PDB entry 9JN4 | X-ray diffraction, 1.81 A resolution | chains B and D

Chain B (and D):
Protein: FMN-binding protein
Organism: Kutzneria sp. 744
Notes: chain D of this document is another copy of the same molecule, construct and numbering; everything in this record applies to it too
Reference sequence: A8CF72 (A8CF72_KUTS7); numbering as in UniProt (aligned over 1-213)
Amino-acid sequence (218 residues; numbered -4 to 213; the number before each row is that of its first residue; numbers below 1 keep their minus sign (Ala-4 is residue -4)):
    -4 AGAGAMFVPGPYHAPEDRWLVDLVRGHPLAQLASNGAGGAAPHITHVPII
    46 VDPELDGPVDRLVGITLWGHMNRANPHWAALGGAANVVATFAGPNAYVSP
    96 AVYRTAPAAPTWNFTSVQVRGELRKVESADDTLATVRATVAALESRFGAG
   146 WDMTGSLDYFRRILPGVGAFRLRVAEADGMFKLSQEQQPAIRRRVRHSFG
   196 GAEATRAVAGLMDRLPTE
Not modelled in the structure: -4 to -2, 212-213 (chain D: -4 to -1, 212-213)
Sequence notes: expression tag (-4 to 0); engineered mutation Ala197 (Cys in A8CF72)
Ion coordination: heme Fe near His65 (its only coordinating residue here)
Residues lining bound ligands:
  - heme (HEM), molecule 1: Phe2, Tyr92, Ala104, Pro105, Thr106, Trp107, Phe109
  - heme (HEM), molecule 2: Leu24, Thr40, His41, Pro43, His65, Met66, Asn67, Asn70, Val131, Thr134, Val135, Leu138, Phe155, Ile158, Leu159, Gly161, Val162

Chain B / chain D interface:
Residue-residue contacts - 107 pairs, chain B then chain D:
  Phe2(B) - Asn67(D)
  Phe2(B) - Ala69(D)
  Phe2(B) - Asn70(D)
  Phe2(B) - Pro71(D)
  Pro23(B) - Trp107(D)  hydrophobic
  Leu24(B) - Trp107(D)
  Leu24(B) - Phe109(D)  hydrophobic
  Gln26(B) - Gln26(D)
  Gln26(B) - Thr85(D)
  Ala28(B) - Pro37(D)
  Ala28(B) - Ile39(D)  hydrophobic
  Ser29(B) - Pro37(D)
  Asn30(B) - Asn30(D)
  Asn30(B) - Gly31(D)  hydrogen bond (side chain-backbone)
  Asn30(B) - Gly34(D)
  Asn30(B) - Ala35(D)  hydrogen bond (side chain-backbone)
  Asn30(B) - Pro37(D)
  Gly31(B) - Asn30(D)  hydrogen bond (backbone-side chain)
  Gly34(B) - Asn30(D)
  Gly34(B) - Asn81(D)  hydrogen bond (backbone-side chain)
  Ala35(B) - Asn30(D)  hydrogen bond (backbone-side chain)
  Ala36(B) - Asn30(D)
  Ala36(B) - Asn81(D)
  Ala36(B) - Val82(D)
  Ala36(B) - Val83(D)
  Pro37(B) - Ala28(D)
  Pro37(B) - Ser29(D)
  Pro37(B) - Asn30(D)
  Pro37(B) - Pro37(D)  hydrophobic
  Pro37(B) - Val83(D)
  Pro37(B) - Arg115(D)  hydrogen bond (backbone-side chain)
  Ile39(B) - Ala28(D)  hydrophobic
  Ile39(B) - Val83(D)  hydrophobic
  Ile39(B) - Thr85(D)
  Ile39(B) - Gln113(D)  hydrogen bond (backbone-side chain)
  Ile39(B) - Arg115(D)
  His41(B) - Phe109(D)
  His41(B) - Ser111(D)
  Asn67(B) - Phe2(D)
  Ala69(B) - Phe2(D)
  Asn70(B) - Phe2(D)
  Pro71(B) - Phe2(D)
  Asn81(B) - Gly34(D)  hydrogen bond (side chain-backbone)
  Asn81(B) - Ala36(D)
  Val82(B) - Ala36(D)
  Val83(B) - Ala36(D)
  Val83(B) - Pro37(D)
  Val83(B) - Ile39(D)  hydrophobic
  Thr85(B) - Gln26(D)
  Thr85(B) - Ile39(D)
  Thr85(B) - His41(D)
  Tyr92(B) - Leu138(D)  hydrophobic
  Tyr92(B) - Glu139(D)  hydrogen bond
  Tyr92(B) - Phe142(D)
  Tyr92(B) - Gly143(D)
  Ser94(B) - Glu139(D)  hydrogen bond
  Ser94(B) - Ala144(D)
  Ser94(B) - Trp146(D)
  Pro95(B) - Glu139(D)
  Pro95(B) - Trp146(D)
  Ala96(B) - Ala144(D)  hydrophobic
  Ala96(B) - Trp146(D)
  Pro102(B) - Ser151(D)
  Pro102(B) - Tyr154(D)  hydrophobic
  Ala103(B) - Trp146(D)
  Ala103(B) - Ser151(D)  hydrogen bond (backbone-side chain)
  Ala103(B) - Tyr154(D)
  Ala103(B) - Phe155(D)
  Ala104(B) - Phe155(D)  hydrophobic
  Pro105(B) - Val135(D)
  Pro105(B) - Trp146(D)  hydrophobic
  Trp107(B) - Pro23(D)  hydrophobic
  Trp107(B) - Leu24(D)
  Trp107(B) - Leu138(D)  hydrophobic
  Trp107(B) - Phe142(D)  hydrophobic
  Phe109(B) - Leu24(D)  hydrophobic
  Phe109(B) - His41(D)
  Ser111(B) - His41(D)
  Gln113(B) - Ile39(D)  hydrogen bond (side chain-backbone)
  Arg115(B) - Ala36(D)
  Arg115(B) - Pro37(D)  hydrogen bond (side chain-backbone)
  Arg115(B) - Ile39(D)
  Val135(B) - Pro105(D)
  Leu138(B) - Tyr92(D)  hydrophobic
  Leu138(B) - Trp107(D)  hydrophobic
  Glu139(B) - Tyr92(D)  hydrogen bond
  Glu139(B) - Ser94(D)  hydrogen bond
  Glu139(B) - Pro95(D)
  Phe142(B) - Tyr92(D)
  Phe142(B) - Trp107(D)  hydrophobic
  Gly143(B) - Tyr92(D)
  Ala144(B) - Ser94(D)
  Ala144(B) - Ala96(D)
  Trp146(B) - Ser94(D)
  Trp146(B) - Pro95(D)
  Trp146(B) - Ala96(D)
  Trp146(B) - Ala103(D)
  Trp146(B) - Pro105(D)
  Ser151(B) - Pro102(D)
  Ser151(B) - Ala103(D)  hydrogen bond (side chain-backbone)
  Tyr154(B) - Pro102(D)  hydrophobic
  Tyr154(B) - Ala103(D)
  Phe155(B) - Ala103(D)
  Phe155(B) - Ala104(D)  hydrophobic
  Arg157(B) - Pro102(D)
  Glu198(B) - Glu198(D)
  Ala199(B) - Glu198(D)
Other interface residues (no listed pair), chain B (51 interface residues in all): His38, Ala87, Gly150
Other interface residues (no listed pair), chain D (50 interface residues in all): His38, Ala87, Gly150, Arg157

In short:
Chain B and chain D form an interface of 51 and 50 residues respectively; the contacts include 16 hydrogen
bonds. Among the polar pairs are Asn30(B)-Gly31(D), Asn30(B)-Ala35(D) and Gly34(B)-Asn81(D). Chain B binds
heme.
Chain B and chain D are both FMN-binding protein (Kutzneria sp. 744); the structure, Crystal structure of
KtzT-C197A in complex with HEME, was determined by X-ray diffraction (same publication as 9JN5 and 9JN6).
